6KGL - chains A and B; structure by X-ray diffraction, 2.70 A resolution.

[Chain A]
Protein: Lysine-specific histone demethylase 1A
Organism: Homo sapiens
Notes: EC 1.-.-.-
UniProtKB: O60341 (KDM1A_HUMAN); numbering as in UniProt (aligned over 172-833)
Sequence (669 residues; numbered 165 to 833; the number before each row is that of its first residue):
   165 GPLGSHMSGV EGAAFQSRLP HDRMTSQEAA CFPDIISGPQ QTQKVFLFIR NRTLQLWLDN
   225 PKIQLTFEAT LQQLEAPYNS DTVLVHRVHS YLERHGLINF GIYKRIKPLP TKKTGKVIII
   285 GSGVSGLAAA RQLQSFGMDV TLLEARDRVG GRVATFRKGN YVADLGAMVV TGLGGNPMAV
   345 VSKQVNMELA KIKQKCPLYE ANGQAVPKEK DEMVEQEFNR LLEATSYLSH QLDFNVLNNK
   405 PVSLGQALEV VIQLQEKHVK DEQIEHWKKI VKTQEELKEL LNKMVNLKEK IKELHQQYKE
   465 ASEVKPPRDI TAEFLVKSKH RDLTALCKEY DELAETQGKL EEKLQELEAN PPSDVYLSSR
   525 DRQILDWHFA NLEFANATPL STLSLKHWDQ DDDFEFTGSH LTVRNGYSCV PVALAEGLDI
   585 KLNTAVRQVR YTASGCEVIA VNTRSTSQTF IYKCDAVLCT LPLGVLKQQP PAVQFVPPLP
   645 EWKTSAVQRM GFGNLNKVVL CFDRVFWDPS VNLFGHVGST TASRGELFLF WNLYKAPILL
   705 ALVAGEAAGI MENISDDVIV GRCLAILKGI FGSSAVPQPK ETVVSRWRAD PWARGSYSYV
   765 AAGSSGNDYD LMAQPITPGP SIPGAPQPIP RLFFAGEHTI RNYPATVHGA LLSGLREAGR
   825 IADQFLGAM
Unresolved in the structure: 165-171, 833
Sequence notes: expression tag (165-171)
Small-molecule neighbours: DJ0 / FAD: Ile284, Gly285, Ser286, Gly287, Val288, Ser289, Gly290, Leu307, Glu308, Ala309, Arg310, Gly314, Gly315, Arg316, Val317, Leu329, Gly330, Ala331, Met332, Val333, Thr335, Phe538, Ala539, His564, Thr588, Ala589, Val590, Thr624, Leu625, Pro626, Val629, Val637, Leu659, Lys661, Trp751, Trp756, Ser760, Tyr761, Gly800, Glu801, Pro808, Ala809, Thr810, Val811, His812, Ala814

[Chain B]
Protein: REST corepressor 1
Organism: Homo sapiens
UniProtKB: Q9UKL0 (RCOR1_HUMAN); residues 308-440 here correspond to UniProt positions 311-443 (UniProt number = residue number + 3)
Sequence (140 residues; numbered 301 to 440; the number before each row is that of its first residue):
   301 GSSGSASRKP PKGMFLSQED VEAVSANATA ATTVLRQLDM ELVSVKRQIQ NIKQTNSALK
   361 EKLDGGIEPY RLPEVIQKCN ARWTTEEQLL AVQAIRKYGR DFQAISDVIG NKSVVQVKNF
   421 FVNYRRRFNI DEVLQEWEAE
Unresolved in the structure: 301-308
Sequence notes: expression tag (301-307)

[How chain A and chain B interact]
Pairs across the interface (101):
  Glu381(A) with Met314(B)
  Arg384(A) with Pro311(B); Lys312(B), hydrogen bond (side chain-backbone); Gly313(B); Met314(B)
  Leu385(A) with Met314(B)
  Glu387(A) with Pro311(B)
  Ala388(A) with Pro311(B); Met314(B), hydrophobic; Leu316(B), hydrophobic
  Tyr391(A) with Lys309(B); Pro310(B); Leu316(B), hydrophobic
  Leu392(A) with Val321(B), hydrophobic
  Leu396(A) with Leu316(B); Gln318(B); Val321(B), hydrophobic
  Phe398(A) with Val321(B), hydrophobic
  Leu401(A) with Ser325(B)
  Val415(A) with Leu316(B), hydrophobic
  Gln417(A) with Val324(B); Ala331(B)
  Leu418(A) with Phe315(B); Leu316(B), hydrophobic; Asp320(B); Val321(B), hydrophobic; Val324(B), hydrophobic
  Gln419(A) with Gly313(B); Met314(B); Phe315(B), hydrogen bond (side chain-backbone); Leu316(B)
  Glu420(A) with Leu335(B)
  Lys421(A) with Asp320(B), salt bridge; Val334(B); Leu335(B)
  His422(A) with Phe315(B)
  Lys424(A) with Leu335(B); Leu338(B); Asp339(B), salt bridge
  Asp425(A) with Leu338(B)
  Gln427(A) with Leu342(B)
  Ile428(A) with Leu338(B); Glu341(B); Leu342(B)
  Trp431(A) with Leu342(B); Val345(B), hydrophobic; Lys346(B); Ile349(B), hydrophobic
  Ile434(A) with Ile349(B), hydrophobic
  Val435(A) with Ile349(B), hydrophobic
  Gln438(A) with Ile352(B); Lys353(B); Asn356(B), hydrogen bond
  Glu439(A) with Gln348(B); Ile352(B)
  Leu441(A) with Asn356(B)
  Lys442(A) with Thr355(B); Asn356(B)
  Leu445(A) with Asn356(B); Leu359(B), hydrophobic
  Asn446(A) with Leu359(B)
  Met448(A) with Leu363(B), hydrophobic
  Val449(A) with Leu359(B); Lys362(B); Leu363(B), hydrophobic
  Lys452(A) with Lys362(B), hydrogen bond (side chain-backbone); Leu363(B); Asp364(B), hydrogen bond (side chain-backbone); Gly366(B)
  Ile455(A) with Ile367(B), hydrophobic; Tyr370(B), hydrophobic
  Lys456(A) with Tyr370(B)
  His459(A) with Pro369(B); Tyr370(B)
  Tyr462(A) with Leu372(B), hydrophobic
  Ile474(A) with Glu386(B); Leu389(B), hydrophobic; Leu390(B), hydrophobic; Gln393(B), hydrogen bond (backbone-side chain)
  Thr475(A) with Gln393(B)
  Phe478(A) with Leu390(B), hydrophobic; Gln393(B); Ala394(B)
  Lys481(A) with Leu390(B); Val408(B)
  Ser482(A) with Tyr398(B)
  His484(A) with Leu372(B)
  Arg485(A) with Tyr398(B); Ala404(B); Asp407(B); Val408(B)
  Asp486(A) with Lys397(B), salt bridge; Tyr398(B), hydrogen bond
  Leu487(A) with Tyr370(B); Leu372(B), hydrophobic
  Cys491(A) with Ile367(B), hydrophobic
  Tyr494(A) with Ile367(B), hydrophobic
  Asp495(A) with Arg371(B), salt bridge
  Gln501(A) with Lys360(B)
  Glu505(A) with Lys360(B), salt bridge
  Glu512(A) with Lys353(B), salt bridge
Also at the interface, not in a pair above, chain A (57 interface residues in all): Gln395, Lys432, Glu477, Lys483, Tyr520
Also at the interface, not in a pair above, chain B (52 interface residues in all): Ser317, Pro373, Asp401

[In short]
Chain A and chain B form an interface of 57 and 52 residues respectively, with 7 hydrogen bonds and 6 salt
bridges. Polar pairs include Lys421(A)-Asp320(B), Lys424(A)-Asp339(B) and Asp486(A)-Lys397(B). Bound to chain
A: DJ0 / FAD.
Here chain A is Lysine-specific histone demethylase 1A and chain B is REST corepressor 1, both from Homo
sapiens. Entry 6KGL (LSD1-CoREST-S2101 N5 adduct model) was determined by X-ray diffraction together with
6KGK, 6KGM and 6KGN from the same study.
